PDB entry 9I65 | electron microscopy, 4.10 A resolution (low resolution: residue-level contacts below are approximate; hydrogen-bond / salt-bridge calls are withheld) | chains E and L of the 9 polymer chains in the assembly

== Chain E (and L) ==
Molecule: DUF4183 domain-containing protein
From: Cohnella sp. OV330
Notes: chain L of this document is another copy of the same molecule, construct and numbering; everything in this record applies to it too
UniProt: A0A1I1C8X4 (A0A1I1C8X4_9BACL); residue numbers follow UniProt; this construct covers 1-136
Amino-acid sequence (136 residues; each row starts with the number of its first residue):
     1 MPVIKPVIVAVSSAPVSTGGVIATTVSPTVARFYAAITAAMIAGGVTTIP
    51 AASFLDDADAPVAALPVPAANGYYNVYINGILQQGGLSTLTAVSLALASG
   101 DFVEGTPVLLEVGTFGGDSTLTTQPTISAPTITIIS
Disordered / not traced: 1
From the paper describing this entry:
  - self-association interface (contacts with another copy of this molecule); pairs are residue here / residue on that copy: K5-D101

== Interface between chain E and chain L ==
Contacting residue pairs (12):
  P2(E) - D59(L)
  I4(E) - Y34(L)
  I4(E) - P107(L)
  K5(E) - P107(L)
  P6(E) - N79(L)
  P6(E) - P107(L)
  V7(E) - V103(L)
  V7(E) - E104(L)
  V7(E) - G105(L)
  V7(E) - T106(L)
  V7(E) - P107(L)
  S136(E) - N79(L)
Other interface residues (no listed pair), chain E (8 interface residues in all): I8, V9
Other interface residues (no listed pair), chain L (9 interface residues in all): D57

== Overview ==
8 residues of chain E face 9 of chain L across their interface. From the paper: a self-association interface
involving K5(E).
Chain E and chain L are both DUF4183 domain-containing protein (Cohnella sp. OV330); the structure,
Recombinant F-ENA-2 fibers, was determined by electron microscopy, deposited together with 9N0B and 9HZE.
